Entry 6OFC (X-ray diffraction, 3.14 A resolution); this record covers chains C and D of the 4 polymer chains in the assembly.

Chain C (and D):
Molecule: Glutamine-dependent NAD(+) synthetase
Source organism: Mycobacterium tuberculosis CDC1551
Notes: EC 6.3.5.1; chain D of this document is another copy of the same molecule, construct and numbering; everything in this record applies to it too
UniProtKB: P9WJJ2 (NADE_MYCTO); residues 1-679 here = UniProt positions 1-679
Amino-acid sequence (679 residues; row label = number of the first residue in the row):
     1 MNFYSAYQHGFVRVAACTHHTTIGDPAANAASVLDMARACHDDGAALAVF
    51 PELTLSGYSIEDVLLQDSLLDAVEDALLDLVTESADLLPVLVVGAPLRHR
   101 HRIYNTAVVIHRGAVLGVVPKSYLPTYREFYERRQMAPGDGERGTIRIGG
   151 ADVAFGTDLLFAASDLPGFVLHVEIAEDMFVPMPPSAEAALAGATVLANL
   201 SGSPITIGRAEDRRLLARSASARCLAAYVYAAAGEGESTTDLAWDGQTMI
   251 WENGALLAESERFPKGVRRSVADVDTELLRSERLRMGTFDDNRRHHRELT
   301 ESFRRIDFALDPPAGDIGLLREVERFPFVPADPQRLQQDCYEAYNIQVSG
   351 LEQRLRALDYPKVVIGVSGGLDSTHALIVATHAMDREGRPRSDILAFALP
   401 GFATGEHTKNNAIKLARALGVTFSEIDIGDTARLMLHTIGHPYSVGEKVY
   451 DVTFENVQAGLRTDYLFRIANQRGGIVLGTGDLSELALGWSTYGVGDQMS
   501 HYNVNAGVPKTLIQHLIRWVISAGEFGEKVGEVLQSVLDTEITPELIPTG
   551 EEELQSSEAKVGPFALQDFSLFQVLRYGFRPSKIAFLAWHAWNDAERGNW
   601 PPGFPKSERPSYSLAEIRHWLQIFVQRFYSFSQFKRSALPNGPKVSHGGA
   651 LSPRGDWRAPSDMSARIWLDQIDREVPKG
Not modelled in the structure: 403-406, 544-553 (chain D: 403-406, 544-557)
Construct notes: engineered mutation A176 (Cys in P9WJJ2)
Residues lining bound ligands:
  - glutamine (GLN): E52, Y58, K121, P125, Y127, F130, E132, A176, E177, F180, S203, R209, Y230
  - SFH (5'-O-[(pyridine-3-carbonyl)sulfamoyl]adenosine), molecule 1: R354, L358, A470, N471, G475, I476, H501
  - SFH, molecule 2: G366, V367, S368, S373, F397, A398, L399, P400, A459, R462, T480, W490, S491, T492, D497
  - SFH, molecule 3: V452, N456, G489, S491, T492, Y493, R627, F631, F634, K635, S661
What the authors report for this chain:
  - catalytic residues: E52, K121 (citing earlier work)
  - binding site for SFH: E552, F634
  - binding site for pyrophosphate: E541
  - contacts within the chain: Y127-E177, Y58-E132 (hydrogen bond), K121-E132
  - catalytic residues: E132
  - binding site for glutamine: Y127, F130, F180

Interface between chain C and chain D:
Pairs across the interface - 64 pairs, chain C then chain D:
  A190(C) with H101(D)
  L191(C) with H101(D), hydrogen bond (backbone-side chain)
  G193(C) with H101(D)
  R280(C) with D67(D), salt bridge; R98(D)
  R283(C) with H101(D)
  L284(C) with L65(D), hydrophobic; R98(D); H101(D); R102(D); I103(D), hydrophobic
  R285(C) with L65(D), hydrogen bond (side chain-backbone)
  G287(C) with R102(D)
  F289(C) with H101(D)
  D290(C) with H101(D); R102(D); Y104(D)
  D291(C) with R133(D), salt bridge
  R293(C) with R100(D); Y104(D); E142(D), salt bridge
  R294(C) with P138(D); D140(D), salt bridge; E142(D), salt bridge
  R297(C) with D140(D); G141(D); E142(D), salt bridge
  V574(C) with Q66(D)
  G578(C) with Q66(D); D67(D), hydrogen bond (backbone-backbone)
  F579(C) with D67(D)
  R580(C) with S68(D); D71(D), salt bridge
  P581(C) with S68(D)
  Y629(C) with Q66(D), hydrogen bond
  G655(C) with R134(D), hydrogen bond (backbone-side chain)
  D656(C) with D62(D); R134(D), hydrogen bond (backbone-side chain)
  W657(C) with D62(D); Q66(D)
  R658(C) with E61(D), salt bridge; D62(D), hydrogen bond (backbone-backbone); Y131(D); R134(D)
  A659(C) with V63(D), hydrophobic
  P660(C) with I23(D), hydrophobic; I60(D); V63(D); S238(D); T240(D)
  S661(C) with T240(D), hydrogen bond (backbone-side chain)
  D662(C) with I23(D); S238(D), hydrogen bond; T239(D), hydrogen bond (side chain-backbone); T240(D)
  M663(C) with I23(D); V63(D), hydrophobic
  R666(C) with D25(D), salt bridge; A27(D)
  I667(C) with G24(D); P26(D); L69(D), hydrophobic
  W668(C) with V63(D), hydrophobic; S68(D)
Other interface residues (no listed pair), chain C (38 interface residues in all): A192, E277, S281, Y577, S637, Q671
Other interface residues (no listed pair), chain D (34 interface residues in all): L70, A72, A137

Summary:
38 residues of chain C and 34 residues of chain D are in contact, with 10 hydrogen bonds and 9 salt bridges.
Polar pairs include R280(C)-D67(D), D291(C)-R133(D) and R293(C)-E142(D). From the paper: catalytic residues
E52(C), K121(C) and E132(C); a binding site for glutamine at Y127(C), F130(C) and F180(C).
Both chains are Glutamine-dependent NAD(+) synthetase (Mycobacterium tuberculosis CDC1551). Entry 6OFC
(Crystal structure of M. tuberculosis glutamine-dependent NAD+ synthetase complexed with Sulfonamide
derivative 1, pyrophosphate, and glutamine) was determined by X-ray diffraction.
